Entry 5LOB (X-ray diffraction, 3.30 A resolution); this record covers chains E and F of the 7 polymer chains in the assembly.

== Chain E ==
Protein: Synaptosomal-associated protein 25
Source organism: Rattus norvegicus
Notes: fragment: C-terminal helix
UniProt: P60881 (SNP25_RAT), isoform P60881-2; residue numbers follow UniProt; this construct covers 141-203
Chain sequence (96 residues; each row starts with the number of its first residue; X marks 14 residues of unknown identity (built as UNK)):
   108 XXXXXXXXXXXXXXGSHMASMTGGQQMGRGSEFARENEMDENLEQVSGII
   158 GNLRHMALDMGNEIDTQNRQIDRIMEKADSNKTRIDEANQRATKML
Disordered / not traced: 108-137
Sequence notes: expression tag (122-140)
Swiss-Prot annotation at these positions:
  - site ((Microbial infection) Cleavage): Arg180, Ile181, Gln197, Arg198
  - modified residue (Phosphoserine): Ser154, Ser187

== Chain F ==
Protein: Synaptosomal-associated protein 25
Source organism: Rattus norvegicus
Notes: fragment: N-terminal helix
UniProt: P60881 (SNP25_RAT), isoform P60881-2; residues 7-82 here = UniProt positions 7-82
Chain sequence (100 residues; each row starts with the number of its first residue; numbers below 1 keep their minus sign (UNK-17 is residue -17); X marks 5 residues of unknown identity (built as UNK)):
   -17 XXXXXGSHMASMTGGQQMGRGSEFMRNELEEMQRRADQLADESLESTRRM
    33 LQLVEESKDAGIRTLVMLDEQGEQLDRVEEGMNHINQDMKEAEKNLKDLG
Disordered / not traced: -12 to -1
Sequence notes: expression tag (-12 to 6)

== Interface between chain E and chain F ==
Contacting residue pairs - 11 pairs, chain E then chain F:
  Met167(E) with Leu50(F), hydrophobic; Gln53(F)
  Asn188(E) with Met32(F), hydrogen bond
  Ile192(E) with Thr29(F)
  Ala195(E) with Leu21(F)
  Asn196(E) with Ser25(F)
  Thr200(E) with Met0(F); Met14(F)
  Met202(E) with Leu11(F), hydrophobic; Met14(F), hydrophobic; Gln15(F)
Also at the interface, not in a pair above, chain F (12 interface residues in all): Ala22, Ser28

== Overview ==
The interface between chain E and chain F involves 7 residues on one side and 12 on the other, with 1 hydrogen
bond. The hydrogen-bonded pair is Asn188(E)-Met32(F).
Here chain E is Synaptosomal-associated protein 25 and chain F is Synaptosomal-associated protein 25, both
from Rattus norvegicus. Entry 5LOB (Structure of the Ca2+-bound Rabphilin3A C2B- SNAP25 complex (C2 space
group)) was determined by X-ray diffraction together with 5LO8 and 5LOW from the same study.
